PDB entry 6M6X | X-ray diffraction, 2.88 A resolution | chains A and B of the 3 polymer chains in the assembly

Chain A:
Name: GTP-binding nuclear protein Ran
Organism: Homo sapiens
UniProtKB: P62826 (RAN_HUMAN); residues 1-216 here = UniProt positions 1-216
Amino-acid sequence (216 residues; each row starts with the number of its first residue):
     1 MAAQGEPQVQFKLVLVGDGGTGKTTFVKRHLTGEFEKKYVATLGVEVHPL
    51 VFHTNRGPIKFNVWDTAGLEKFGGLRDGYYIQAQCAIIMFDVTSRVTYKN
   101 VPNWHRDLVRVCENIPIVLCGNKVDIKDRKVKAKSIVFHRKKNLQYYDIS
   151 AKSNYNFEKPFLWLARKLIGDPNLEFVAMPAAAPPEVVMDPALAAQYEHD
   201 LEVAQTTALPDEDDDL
Unresolved in the structure: 1-7
Sequence notes: engineered mutation Leu-69 (Gln in P62826), Ala-182 (Leu in P62826)
UniProt features mapped onto this chain:
  - region: Lys-37 to Val-45 (Switch-I), Gly-68 to Gln-84 (Switch-II), Asp-211 to Leu-216 (Interaction with RANBP1)
  - binding site (GTP): Asp-18 to Thr-25, Glu-36 to Thr-42, Gly-68, Asn-122 to Asp-125, Ser-150 to Lys-152
  - modified residue: Ala-2 (N-acetylalanine), Thr-24 (Phosphothreonine), Lys-37 (N6-acetyllysine), Lys-60 (N6-acetyllysine), Lys-71 (N6-acetyllysine), Lys-99 (N6-acetyllysine), Lys-134 (N6-acetyllysine), Lys-159 (N6-acetyllysine)
  - cross-link (Glycyl lysine isopeptide (Lys-Gly)): Lys-71 (interchain with G-Cter in SUMO2), Lys-152 (interchain with G-Cter in SUMO2)
  - mutagenesis: Gly-19 (G19V: Blocks DNA replication; when associated with L-69), Thr-24 (T24L: Has low binding affinity for GTP and GDP. Almost completely abolishes interaction with BIRC5; T24N: Has low binding affinity for GTP and GDP. Decreases nuclear import of proteins and RNA ...), Thr-25 (T25A: Minor effect on the interaction with the alpha phosphate group of bound GTP), Lys-37 (K37Q: Mimics acetylation; enhances the nuclear export of RELA/p65; K37R: Decreased acetylation), Tyr-39 (Y39A: Abolishes steric hindrance that traps the essential Q-69 in an unreactive position, and causes slow GTP hydrolysis in wild-type ...), Glu-70 (E70A: Strongly decreases the relase of bound GDP), Arg-76 (R76E: Probable loss of interaction with NUTF2. Loss of transport to the nucleus), Lys-134 (K134Q: Loss of normal mitotic chromosome segregation and defective mitotic spindle orientation; K134R: Loss of normal mitotic chromosome segregation and formation of sister chromatid bridges), Asp-211 to Leu-216 (No effect on GTPase activity. Abolishes interaction with RANBP1)
Bound ions: Mg2+: Thr-24, Thr-42 (together with GTP)
Small-molecule neighbours: GTP (guanosine-5'-triphosphate): Gly-17, Asp-18, Gly-19, Gly-20, Thr-21, Gly-22, Lys-23, Thr-24, Thr-25, Phe-35, Glu-36, Lys-37, Lys-38, Tyr-39, Val-40, Ala-41, Thr-42, Thr-66, Ala-67, Gly-68, Leu-69, Asn-122, Lys-123, Asp-125, Ile-126, Ser-150, Ala-151, Lys-152

Chain B:
Name: Ran-specific GTPase-activating protein 1
Organism: Saccharomyces cerevisiae (strain ATCC 204508 / S288c)
UniProtKB: P41920 (YRB1_YEAST); residues 62-201 here = UniProt positions 62-201
Amino-acid sequence (140 residues; each row starts with the number of its first residue):
    62 DIHFEPVVHLEKVDVKTMEEDEEVLYKVRAKLFRFDADAKEWKERGTGDC
   112 KFLKNKKTNKVRILMRRDKTLKICANHIIAPEYTLKPNVGSDRSWVYACT
   162 ADIAEGEAEAFTFAIRFGSKENADKFKEEFEKAQEINKKA
Unresolved in the structure: 62-77, 201

Interface between chain A and chain B:
Pairs across the interface - 94 pairs, chain A then chain B:
  Arg-29(A) / Glu-105(B)  salt bridge
  His-30(A) / Lys-133(B)
  Thr-32(A) / Glu-105(B)
  Thr-32(A) / Arg-106(B)
  Thr-32(A) / Arg-128(B)  hydrogen bond (backbone-side chain)
  Gly-33(A) / Glu-105(B)
  Gly-33(A) / Arg-106(B)
  Gly-33(A) / Arg-128(B)
  Glu-34(A) / Lys-104(B)  salt bridge
  Glu-34(A) / Glu-105(B)  hydrogen bond (backbone-backbone)
  Phe-35(A) / Glu-105(B)
  Leu-50(A) / Lys-133(B)
  Val-51(A) / Lys-133(B)  hydrogen bond (backbone-side chain)
  Phe-52(A) / Lys-133(B)
  Phe-157(A) / Asp-129(B)
  Phe-157(A) / Thr-131(B)
  Glu-158(A) / Lys-130(B)
  Ala-178(A) / Arg-127(B)
  Met-179(A) / Arg-127(B)  hydrogen bond (backbone-side chain)
  Met-179(A) / Lys-133(B)
  Met-179(A) / Ile-134(B)
  Pro-180(A) / Thr-78(B)
  Pro-180(A) / Met-79(B)  hydrophobic
  Pro-180(A) / Ile-134(B)
  Ala-181(A) / Thr-78(B)  hydrogen bond (backbone-backbone)
  Ala-181(A) / Met-79(B)
  Ala-181(A) / Arg-123(B)  hydrogen bond (backbone-side chain)
  Ala-181(A) / Leu-125(B)  hydrophobic
  Ala-181(A) / Arg-127(B)
  Ala-181(A) / Ile-134(B)  hydrophobic
  Ala-182(A) / Met-79(B)  hydrophobic
  Ala-182(A) / Arg-123(B)  hydrogen bond (backbone-side chain)
  Ala-182(A) / Asn-137(B)  hydrogen bond (backbone-side chain)
  Ala-182(A) / Ile-164(B)
  Ala-183(A) / Ile-164(B)
  Pro-184(A) / Arg-123(B)
  Pro-184(A) / Asn-137(B)
  Pro-184(A) / His-138(B)
  Pro-184(A) / Ile-139(B)
  Pro-184(A) / Ile-164(B)  hydrophobic
  Pro-185(A) / Ile-139(B)
  Pro-185(A) / Ala-162(B)  hydrophobic
  Pro-185(A) / Ile-164(B)
  Glu-186(A) / Lys-121(B)  salt bridge
  Glu-186(A) / Ile-139(B)
  Val-187(A) / Ala-141(B)  hydrophobic
  Val-187(A) / Glu-143(B)
  Val-187(A) / Tyr-144(B)
  Val-187(A) / Thr-161(B)
  Met-189(A) / Glu-143(B)
  Met-189(A) / Tyr-144(B)  hydrophobic
  Met-189(A) / Thr-161(B)
  Tyr-197(A) / Ala-171(B)
  Leu-201(A) / Val-157(B)  hydrophobic
  Val-203(A) / Phe-96(B)  hydrophobic
  Ala-204(A) / Phe-96(B)  hydrophobic
  Ala-204(A) / Trp-103(B)  hydrogen bond (backbone-side chain)
  Ala-204(A) / Asn-149(B)
  Ala-204(A) / Thr-173(B)
  Gln-205(A) / Lys-147(B)
  Gln-205(A) / Pro-148(B)
  Gln-205(A) / Asn-149(B)  hydrogen bond (backbone-side chain)
  Gln-205(A) / Val-150(B)  hydrogen bond (backbone-backbone)
  Gln-205(A) / Val-157(B)
  Thr-206(A) / Val-150(B)
  Thr-207(A) / Phe-96(B)
  Thr-207(A) / Lys-101(B)
  Thr-207(A) / Trp-103(B)  hydrogen bond (backbone-side chain)
  Thr-207(A) / Asn-149(B)  hydrogen bond (backbone-side chain)
  Ala-208(A) / Trp-103(B)
  Ala-208(A) / Asn-149(B)
  Leu-209(A) / Trp-103(B)
  Leu-209(A) / Asn-149(B)  hydrogen bond (backbone-side chain)
  Leu-209(A) / Ser-155(B)
  Leu-209(A) / Ala-175(B)  hydrophobic
  Leu-209(A) / Arg-177(B)
  Pro-210(A) / Phe-94(B)  hydrophobic
  Pro-210(A) / Trp-103(B)
  Pro-210(A) / Arg-177(B)  hydrogen bond (backbone-side chain)
  Asp-211(A) / Arg-177(B)  hydrogen bond (backbone-side chain)
  Glu-212(A) / Gly-151(B)
  Glu-212(A) / Ser-152(B)  hydrogen bond
  Glu-212(A) / Arg-154(B)  salt bridge
  Glu-212(A) / Arg-177(B)  salt bridge
  Asp-214(A) / Arg-154(B)  hydrogen bond (backbone-side chain)
  Asp-215(A) / Arg-154(B)
  Leu-216(A) / Arg-90(B)
  Leu-216(A) / Ala-91(B)
  Leu-216(A) / Lys-92(B)  hydrogen bond (backbone-side chain)
  Leu-216(A) / Thr-108(B)
  Leu-216(A) / Arg-154(B)
  Leu-216(A) / Arg-177(B)  hydrogen bond (backbone-side chain)
  Leu-216(A) / Phe-178(B)
  Leu-216(A) / Gly-179(B)
Also at the interface, not in a pair above, chain A (42 interface residues in all): Glu-36, Lys-159, Phe-176, Val-177, Asp-200
Also at the interface, not in a pair above, chain B (54 interface residues in all): Arg-95, Glu-102, Gly-107, Leu-132, Tyr-158, Ala-159, Ala-169

Overview:
The interface between chain A and chain B involves 42 residues on one side and 54 on the other, with 20
hydrogen bonds and 5 salt bridges. Polar pairs include Arg-29(A)/Glu-105(B), Glu-34(A)/Lys-104(B) and
Glu-186(A)/Lys-121(B). Ligands of chain A: GTP.
Here chain A is GTP-binding nuclear protein Ran (Homo sapiens) and chain B is Ran-specific GTPase-activating
protein 1 (Saccharomyces cerevisiae (strain ATCC 204508 / S288c)). Entry 6M6X (Oridonin in complex with
CRM1#-Ran-RanBP1) was determined by X-ray diffraction together with 7DBG and 6M60 from the same study.
